Entry 6V7W (X-ray diffraction, 3.00 A resolution); this record covers chains A and C of the 3 polymer chains in the assembly.

== Chain A (and C) ==
Molecule: Quorum sensing anti-activator protein AQS1
Source organism: Pseudomonas virus DMS3
Notes: chain C of this document is another copy of the same molecule, construct and numbering; everything in this record applies to it too
UniProt: A0SML3 (A0SML3_9CAUD); residue numbers follow UniProt; this construct covers 1-69
Amino-acid sequence (69 residues; each row starts with the number of its first residue):
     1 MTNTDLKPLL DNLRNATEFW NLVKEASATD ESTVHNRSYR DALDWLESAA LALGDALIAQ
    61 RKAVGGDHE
Unresolved in the structure: 1-6, 62-69 (chain C: 1-2, 31-35, 63-69)
What the authors report for this chain:
  - mutagenesis - Y39F/R40S/L43R/D44E: abolished signaling in response to pyocyanin
  - mutagenesis - F19A, W45A: abolished binding to PilB
  - mutagenesis - F19A, W45A: unchanged binding to Transcriptional regulator LasR
  - mutagenesis - F19A, W45A: unchanged signaling in response to pyocyanin

== Interface between chain A and chain C ==
Residue-residue contacts (20):
  Leu10(A) - Leu57(C)  hydrophobic
  Leu13(A) - Ala50(C)
  Arg14(A) - Leu57(C)
  Arg14(A) - Ile58(C)
  Arg14(A) - Gln60(C)
  Thr17(A) - Gly54(C)
  Thr17(A) - Asp55(C)
  Trp20(A) - Leu51(C)
  Asn21(A) - Asp55(C)
  Leu46(A) - Glu47(C)
  Glu47(A) - Leu43(C)
  Glu47(A) - Glu47(C)
  Ala50(A) - Leu46(C)  hydrophobic
  Ala50(A) - Ala50(C)  hydrophobic
  Leu51(A) - Trp20(C)
  Leu53(A) - Leu13(C)  hydrophobic
  Gly54(A) - Thr17(C)
  Leu57(A) - Leu10(C)
  Leu57(A) - Arg14(C)
  Ile58(A) - Glu18(C)
Other interface residues (no listed pair), chain A (16 interface residues in all): Leu43, Asp55
Other interface residues (no listed pair), chain C (18 interface residues in all): Asn21, Leu53

== Summary ==
The interface between chain A and chain C involves 16 residues on one side and 18 on the other. The paper
reports that F19A and W45A of chain A abolish binding to PilB; Y39F/R40S/L43R/D44E of chain A abolish
signaling in response to pyocyanin.
Chain A and chain C are both Quorum sensing anti-activator protein AQS1 (Pseudomonas virus DMS3); the
structure, Crystal structure of LasR-Aqs1 complex from Pseudomonas aeruginosa, was determined by X-ray
diffraction (same publication as 6V7U and 6V7X).
